PDB entry 7V02 | electron microscopy, 4.97 A resolution (low resolution: residue-level contacts below are approximate; hydrogen-bond / salt-bridge calls are withheld) | chains E and I of the 9 polymer chains in the assembly

== Chain E ==
Name: CRISPR system Cms protein Csm5
Organism: Staphylococcus epidermidis RP62A
Reference sequence: Q5HK93 (Q5HK93_STAEQ); residues 1-340 here = UniProt positions 1-340
Chain sequence (340 residues; row label = number of the first residue in the row):
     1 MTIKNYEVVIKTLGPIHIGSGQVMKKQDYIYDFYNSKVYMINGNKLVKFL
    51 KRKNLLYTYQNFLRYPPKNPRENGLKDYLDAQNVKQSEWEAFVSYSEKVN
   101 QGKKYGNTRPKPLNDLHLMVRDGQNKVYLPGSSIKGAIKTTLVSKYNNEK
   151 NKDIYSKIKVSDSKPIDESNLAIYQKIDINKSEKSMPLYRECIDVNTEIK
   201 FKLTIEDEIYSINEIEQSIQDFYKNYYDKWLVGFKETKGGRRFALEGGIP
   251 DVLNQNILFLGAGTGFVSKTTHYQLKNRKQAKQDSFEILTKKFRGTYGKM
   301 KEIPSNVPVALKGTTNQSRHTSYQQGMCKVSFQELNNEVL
Disordered / not traced: 1-4, 99-112, 269-276, 291-309, 334-340

== Chain I ==
Name: CRISPR system Cms protein Csm2
Organism: Staphylococcus epidermidis RP62A
Reference sequence: Q5HK90 (Q5HK90_STAEQ); residues 14-141 here correspond to UniProt positions 1-128 (UniProt number = residue number - 13)
Chain sequence (128 residues; numbered 14 to 141; the number before each row is that of its first residue):
    14 MTFAHEVVKSNVKNVKDRKGKEKQVLFNGLTTSKLRNLMEQVNRLYTIAF
    64 NSNEDQLNEEFIDELEYLKIKFYYEAGREKSVDEFLKKTLMFPIIDRVIK
   114 KESKKFFLDYCKYFEALVAYAKYYQKED
Disordered / not traced: 28-36, 140-141

== Chain E / chain I interface ==
Contacting residue pairs (13):
  Gln22(E) - Asn50(I)
  Val23(E) - Arg91(I)
  Lys25(E) - Tyr87(I)
  Lys25(E) - Arg91(I)
  Gln27(E) - Tyr87(I)
  Gly43(E) - Tyr80(I)
  Asn44(E) - Tyr80(I)
  Val47(E) - Ile83(I)
  Leu56(E) - Ile83(I)
  Gln60(E) - Tyr86(I)
  Leu63(E) - Gly90(I)
  Arg64(E) - Gly90(I)
  Arg64(E) - Asp96(I)
Interface residues without a listed pair, chain E (13 interface residues in all): Lys48, Pro66
Interface residues without a listed pair, chain I (11 interface residues in all): Asp76, Lys82, Ala89

== Summary ==
13 residues of chain E face 11 of chain I across their interface.
Here chain E is CRISPR system Cms protein Csm5 and chain I is CRISPR system Cms protein Csm2, both from
Staphylococcus epidermidis RP62A. Entry 7V02 (Staphylococcus epidermidis RP62A CRISPR short effector complex)
was determined by electron microscopy (same publication as 7UZW, 7UZX, 7UZY, 7UZZ, 7V00 and 7V01).
